Entry 4QNB (X-ray diffraction, 2.00 A resolution); this record covers chain A.

== Chain A ==
Molecule: Capsid protein P24
From: Human immunodeficiency virus type 1 (NEW YORK-5 ISOLATE)
Reference sequence: P12497 (POL_HV1N5); residues 1-231 here correspond to UniProt positions 133-363 (UniProt number = residue number + 132)
Amino-acid sequence (231 residues; row label = number of the first residue in the row):
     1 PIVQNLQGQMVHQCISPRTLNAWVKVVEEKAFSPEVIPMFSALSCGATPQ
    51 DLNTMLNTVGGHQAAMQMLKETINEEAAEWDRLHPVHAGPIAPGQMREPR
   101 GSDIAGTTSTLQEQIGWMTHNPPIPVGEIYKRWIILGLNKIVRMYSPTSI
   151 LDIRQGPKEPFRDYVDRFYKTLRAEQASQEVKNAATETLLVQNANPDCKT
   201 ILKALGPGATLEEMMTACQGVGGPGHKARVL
Not modelled in the structure: 182-185, 220-231
Differences from the reference sequence: engineered mutation Cys14 (Ala146 in P12497), Cys45 (Glu177 in P12497), Ala184 (Trp316 in P12497), Ala185 (Met317 in P12497)
Curated features (UniProtKB/Swiss-Prot):
  - region: Asn57 to Gln95 (Interaction with human PPIA/CYPA and NUP153)
  - site: Gly89, Pro90 (Cis/trans isomerization of proline peptide bond), Leu231 (Cleavage)
  - modified residue: Ser16 (Phosphoserine)
Disulfides: Cys14-Cys45
Residues lining bound ligands: 1B0 (N-methyl-nalpha-[(2-methyl-1H-indol-3-yl)acetyl]-N-phenyl-L-phenylalaninamide): Asn53, Leu56, Asn57, Gln63, Met66, Leu69, Lys70, Ile73, Asn74, Ala105, Gly106, Thr107, Tyr130, Tyr169, Leu172, Arg173, Gln176, Ser178, Gln179, Glu180
Reported in the primary citation:
  - binding site for 1B0: Gln63, Leu172, Arg173, Ser178 to Glu180
  - interface residues: Lys70, Glu180
  - mutagenesis - Q67H/K70R/H87P/T107N/L111I, T107N, R173A, R173K: decreased binding to 1B0
  - self-association interface (contacts with another copy of this molecule); pairs are residue here / residue on that copy: Lys70-Glu180

== Summary ==
Bound to chain A: compound 1B0. The paper reports a binding site for 1B0 at Gln63, Leu172 and Arg173 among
others; Q67H/K70R/H87P/T107N/L111I, T107N and R173A, among others, reduce binding to 1B0.
Chain A is Capsid protein P24 (Human immunodeficiency virus type 1 (NEW YORK-5 ISOLATE)); the structure,
Disulfide stabilized HIV-1 CA hexamer in complex with PHENYL-L-PHENYLALANINAMIDE inhibitor, was determined by
X-ray diffraction (same publication as 4WYM).
